5VK2 - chains C and c of the 12 polymer chains in the assembly; structure by X-ray diffraction, 3.20 A resolution.

Chain C:
Protein: Pre-glycoprotein polyprotein GP complex
From: Lassa virus
UniProt: P08669 (GLYC_LASSJ); residue numbers follow UniProt; this construct covers 1-259
Chain sequence (259 residues; numbered 1 to 259; the number before each row is that of its first residue):
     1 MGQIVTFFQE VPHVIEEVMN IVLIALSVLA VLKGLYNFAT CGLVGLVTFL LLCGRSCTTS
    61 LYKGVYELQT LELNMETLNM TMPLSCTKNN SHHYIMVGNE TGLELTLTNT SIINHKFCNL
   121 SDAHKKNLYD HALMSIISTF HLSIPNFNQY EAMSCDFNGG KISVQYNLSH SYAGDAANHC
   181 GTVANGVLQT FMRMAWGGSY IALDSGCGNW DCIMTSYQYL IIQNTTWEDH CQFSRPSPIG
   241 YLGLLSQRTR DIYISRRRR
Unresolved in the structure: 1-58, 170-179, 209-210, 256-259
Differences from the reference sequence: engineered mutation C207 (Arg in P08669), R258 (Leu in P08669), R259 (Leu in P08669)
Cystine bridges: C86-C231, C118-C155, C180-C212
Glycans and other covalent adducts: glycan linked to N79; N-acetylglucosamine (NAG) linked to N89, N99, N109, N119, N167, N224
UniProt features mapped onto this chain:
  - binding site (Zn(2+)): C57
  - site: K33 (Important for GP-C-mediated membrane fusion), T58, T59 (Cleavage)
  - lipidation: G2 (N-myristoyl glycine)
  - glycosylation (N-linked (GlcNAc...) asparagine): N79, N89, N99, N109, N119, N167, N224
  - mutagenesis: G54 (G54A: No effect on SSP cleavage), S56 (S56A: Complete loss of SSP cleavage), T58 (T58A: Complete loss of SSP cleavage), S60 (S60A: No effect on SSP cleavage)
What the authors report for this chain:
  - post-translational modification sites: N79, N89

Chain c:
Protein: Pre-glycoprotein polyprotein GP complex
From: Lassa virus (strain Mouse/Sierra Leone/Josiah/1976)
UniProt: P08669 (GLYC_LASSJ); numbering as in UniProt (aligned over 260-423)
Chain sequence (164 residues; each row starts with the number of its first residue):
   260 GTFTWTLSDS EGKDTPGGYC LTRWMLIEAE LKCFGNTAVA KCNEKHDEEF CDMLRLFDFN
   320 KQAIQRLKAP AQTSIQLINK AVNALINDQL IMKNHLRDIM CIPYCNYSKY WYLNHTTTGR
   380 TSLPKCWLVS NGSYLNETHF SDDIEQQADN MITEMLQKEY MERQ
Unresolved in the structure: 329-330, 419-423
Differences from the reference sequence: engineered mutation P329 (Glu in P08669), T332 (Met in P08669), C360 (Gly in P08669)
Cystine bridges: C279-C292, C301-C310, C364-C385
Glycans and other covalent adducts: glycan linked to N365, N395; N-acetylglucosamine (NAG) linked to N373, N390
UniProt features mapped onto this chain:
  - glycosylation (N-linked (GlcNAc...) asparagine): N365, N373, N390, N395

Interface between chain C and chain c:
Pairs across the interface (96; chain C residue first):
  S60(C) - E396(c)  hydrogen bond
  Y62(C) - E396(c)  hydrogen bond
  Y62(C) - I403(c)
  Y62(C) - E404(c)
  K63(C) - D408(c)  salt bridge
  K63(C) - I411(c)
  V65(C) - N373(c)
  V65(C) - H374(c)
  V65(C) - T375(c)  hydrogen bond (backbone-backbone)
  Y66(C) - L372(c)  hydrophobic
  Y66(C) - N373(c)
  Y66(C) - H374(c)
  Y66(C) - M410(c)  hydrophobic
  Y66(C) - I411(c)
  Y66(C) - M414(c)
  E67(C) - Y371(c)
  E67(C) - L372(c)
  E67(C) - N373(c)  hydrogen bond (backbone-backbone)
  L68(C) - W370(c)  hydrophobic
  L68(C) - Y371(c)
  L68(C) - E396(c)
  Q69(C) - W370(c)
  Q69(C) - Y371(c)  hydrogen bond (backbone-backbone)
  Q69(C) - N373(c)  hydrogen bond
  T70(C) - K291(c)  hydrogen bond (backbone-side chain)
  T70(C) - Y369(c)
  T70(C) - Y371(c)  hydrogen bond (backbone-side chain)
  T70(C) - W386(c)
  L71(C) - L285(c)  hydrophobic
  L71(C) - K291(c)
  L71(C) - F293(c)  hydrophobic
  L71(C) - F309(c)  hydrophobic
  L71(C) - S367(c)
  L71(C) - K368(c)
  L71(C) - Y369(c)  hydrogen bond (backbone-backbone)
  L71(C) - Y371(c)  hydrophobic
  E72(C) - L285(c)
  E72(C) - I286(c)  hydrogen bond (backbone-backbone)
  E72(C) - S367(c)
  E72(C) - K368(c)
  L73(C) - M284(c)
  L73(C) - M312(c)  hydrophobic
  L73(C) - S367(c)  hydrogen bond (backbone-backbone)
  L73(C) - Y369(c)  hydrophobic
  N74(C) - W283(c)  hydrogen bond (side chain-backbone)
  N74(C) - M284(c)  hydrogen bond (backbone-backbone)
  N74(C) - L285(c)
  N74(C) - F316(c)
  M75(C) - M312(c)  hydrophobic
  M75(C) - Y366(c)
  T77(C) - F316(c)
  T77(C) - N319(c)  hydrogen bond (backbone-side chain)
  L78(C) - L315(c)
  L78(C) - F316(c)  hydrophobic
  L78(C) - N319(c)
  M80(C) - S333(c)
  T81(C) - F318(c)
  T81(C) - N319(c)  hydrogen bond
  T81(C) - S333(c)
  T81(C) - I334(c)
  T81(C) - I337(c)
  M82(C) - L315(c)  hydrophobic
  M82(C) - I337(c)  hydrophobic
  P83(C) - I334(c)
  V97(C) - Q331(c)
  G98(C) - Q331(c)
  N99(C) - Q331(c)
  T101(C) - Q331(c)
  D130(C) - T332(c)
  A132(C) - Q331(c)
  A132(C) - T332(c)
  A132(C) - I334(c)  hydrophobic
  S135(C) - N338(c)
  M192(C) - H354(c)
  R193(C) - M351(c)
  R193(C) - H354(c)
  W196(C) - N353(c)
  W196(C) - H354(c)
  W196(C) - D357(c)
  W196(C) - Y363(c)  hydrophobic
  Y200(C) - G391(c)
  C207(C) - D357(c)
  C207(C) - I358(c)  hydrogen bond (side chain-backbone)
  C207(C) - C360(c)  disulfide
  I239(C) - I350(c)
  I239(C) - Y366(c)  hydrophobic
  Y241(C) - I334(c)
  Y241(C) - N338(c)  hydrogen bond
  L242(C) - L315(c)  hydrophobic
  L242(C) - I337(c)  hydrophobic
  L242(C) - V341(c)  hydrophobic
  L242(C) - D347(c)
  G243(C) - D347(c)
  G243(C) - I350(c)
  L245(C) - N338(c)
  S246(C) - D347(c)  hydrogen bond
Other interface residues (no listed pair), chain C (44 interface residues in all): G64, E100, H131, G208, R235, P238
Other interface residues (no listed pair), chain c (55 interface residues in all): L280, A322, I323, M359, C364, N390, S400, A407
Cross-chain cystine bridges: C207(C)-C360(c)

Overview:
44 residues of chain C and 55 residues of chain c are in contact, with 1 disulfide bond, 18 hydrogen bonds and
1 salt bridge. Among the polar pairs are K63(C)-D408(c), S60(C)-E396(c) and Y62(C)-E396(c).
N-acetylglucosamine is covalently linked to N89(C), N99(C), N109(C), N119(C), N167(C) and N224(C). The paper
reports modification sites N79(C) and N89(C).
Here chain C is Pre-glycoprotein polyprotein GP complex (Lassa virus) and chain c is Pre-glycoprotein
polyprotein GP complex (Lassa virus (strain Mouse/Sierra Leone/Josiah/1976)). Entry 5VK2 (Structural basis for
antibody-mediated neutralization of Lassa virus) was determined by X-ray diffraction.
